7DAE - chains B and C of the 6 polymer chains in the assembly; structure by X-ray diffraction, 2.39 A resolution.

Chain B:
Molecule: Tubulin beta chain
From: Sus scrofa
UniProtKB: A0A287AGU7 (A0A287AGU7_PIG); the author numbering skips numbers that UniProt does not, so the offset changes along the chain: 1-358 = UniProt 1-358; 367-453 = UniProt 359-445
Amino-acid sequence (445 residues; numbered 1 to 453; 8 numbers in that range are skipped by the numbering (no residue carries them; nothing is unmodelled there); the number before each row is that of its first residue):
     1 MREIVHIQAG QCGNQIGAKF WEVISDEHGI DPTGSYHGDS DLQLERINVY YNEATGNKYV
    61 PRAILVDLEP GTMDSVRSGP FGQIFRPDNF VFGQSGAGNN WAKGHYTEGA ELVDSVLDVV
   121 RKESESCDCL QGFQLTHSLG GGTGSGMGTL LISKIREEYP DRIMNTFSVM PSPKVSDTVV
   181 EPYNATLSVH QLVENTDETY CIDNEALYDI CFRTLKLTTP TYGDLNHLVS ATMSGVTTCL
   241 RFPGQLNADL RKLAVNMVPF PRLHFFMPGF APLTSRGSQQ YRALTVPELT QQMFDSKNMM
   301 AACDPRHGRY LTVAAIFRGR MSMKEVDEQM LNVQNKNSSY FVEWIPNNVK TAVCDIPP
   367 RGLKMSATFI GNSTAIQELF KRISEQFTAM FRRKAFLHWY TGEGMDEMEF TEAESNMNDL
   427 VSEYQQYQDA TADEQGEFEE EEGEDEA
Disordered / not traced: 277-279, 439-453
Bound ions: Mg2+: Q11 (together with GDP); Ca2+ near E111 (its only coordinating residue here)
Residues lining bound ligands: GDP (guanosine-5'-diphosphate): G10, Q11, C12, Q15, I16, D67, N99, S138, G140, G141, G142, T143, G144, S145, V169, P171, V175, D177, E181, N204, L207, Y222, L225, N226

Chain C:
Molecule: Tubulin alpha-1B chain
From: Sus scrofa
UniProtKB: Q2XVP4 (TBA1B_PIG); residues 1-451 here = UniProt positions 1-451
Amino-acid sequence (451 residues; row label = number of the first residue in the row):
     1 MRECISIHVG QAGVQIGNAC WELYCLEHGI QPDGQMPSDK TIGGGDDSFN TFFSETGAGK
    61 HVPRAVFVDL EPTVIDEVRT GTYRQLFHPE QLITGKEDAA NNYARGHYTI GKEIIDLVLD
   121 RIRKLADQCT GLQGFLVFHS FGGGTGSGFT SLLMERLSVD YGKKSKLEFS IYPAPQVSTA
   181 VVEPYNSILT THTTLEHSDC AFMVDNEAIY DICRRNLDIE RPTYTNLNRL ISQIVSSITA
   241 SLRFDGALNV DLTEFQTNLV PYPRIHFPLA TYAPVISAEK AYHEQLSVAE ITNACFEPAN
   301 QMVKCDPRHG KYMACCLLYR GDVVPKDVNA AIATIKTKRS IQFVDWCPTG FKVGINYQPP
   361 TVVPGGDLAK VQRAVCMLSN TTAIAEAWAR LDHKFDLMYA KRAFVHWYVG EGMEEGEFSE
   421 AREDMAALEK DYEEVGVDSV EGEGEEEGEE Y
Disordered / not traced: 441-451
Bound ions: Ca2+: D39, T41, G44, E55
Residues lining bound ligands: GTP (guanosine-5'-triphosphate): G10, Q11, A12, Q15, I16, D69, D98, A99, A100, N101, S140, G142, G143, G144, T145, G146, I171, P173, V177, S178, T179, E183, N206, Y224, L227, N228, I231
UniProt features mapped onto this chain:
  - motif: M1 to C4 (MREC motif)
  - active site: E254
  - binding site (GTP): G10, Q11, A12, Q15, E71, A99, S140, G143, G144, T145, G146, T179, E183, N206, Y224, N228, L252
  - binding site (Mg(2+)): E71
  - site: Y451 (Involved in polymerization)
  - modified residue: K40 (N6,N6,N6-trimethyllysine), S48 (Phosphoserine), S232 (Phosphoserine), Y282 (3'-nitrotyrosine), R339 (Omega-N-methylarginine), S439 (Phosphoserine), E443 (5-glutamyl polyglutamate), E445 (5-glutamyl polyglutamate), Y451 (3'-nitrotyrosine)
  - cross-link (Glycyl lysine isopeptide (Lys-Gly)): K326 (interchain with G-Cter in ubiquitin), K370 (interchain with G-Cter in ubiquitin)

Interface between chain B and chain C:
Pairs across the interface (38):
  S95(B) with R2(C)
  N99(B) with E254(C), hydrogen bond
  D177(B) with K352(C), hydrogen bond (backbone-side chain)
  T178(B) with E254(C); N258(C)
  V179(B) with N258(C), hydrogen bond (backbone-side chain); P348(C), hydrophobic
  V180(B) with T257(C)
  T218(B) with K326(C)
  T219(B) with K326(C)
  A395(B) with W346(C)
  M396(B) with W346(C)
  R398(B) with D345(C), salt bridge; S439(C), hydrogen bond
  R399(B) with Y262(C), hydrogen bond (backbone-side chain); D345(C), salt bridge; W346(C); E434(C), hydrogen bond (side chain-backbone); V435(C); V437(C), hydrogen bond (side chain-backbone); D438(C); S439(C), hydrogen bond
  K400(B) with Y262(C)
  A401(B) with P261(C); Y262(C); W346(C), hydrophobic
  F402(B) with T257(C); N258(C); V260(C); P261(C), hydrogen bond (backbone-backbone); W346(C), hydrophobic
  H404(B) with V260(C), hydrogen bond (side chain-backbone); P261(C); Y262(C); P263(C)
  W405(B) with Q256(C); T257(C), hydrogen bond (side chain-backbone); V260(C)
Other interface residues (no listed pair), chain B (19 interface residues in all): G98, L403
Other interface residues (no listed pair), chain C (21 interface residues in all): N329, C347

Summary:
The interface between chain B and chain C involves 19 residues on one side and 21 on the other; the contacts
include 11 hydrogen bonds and 2 salt bridges. Polar pairs include R398(B)-D345(C), R399(B)-D345(C) and
N99(B)-E254(C). Bound to chain B: GDP.
Here chain B is Tubulin beta chain and chain C is Tubulin alpha-1B chain, both from Sus scrofa. Entry 7DAE
(EPB in complex with tubulin) was determined by X-ray diffraction, deposited together with 7DAD and 7DAF.
